PDB entry 7KAU | electron microscopy, 4.00 A resolution | chains C and D of the 7 polymer chains in the assembly

Chain C:
Protein: Protein transport protein SSS1
From: Saccharomyces cerevisiae BY4741
UniProt: P35179 (SC61G_YEAST); residue numbers follow UniProt; this construct covers 1-80
Amino-acid sequence (80 residues; numbered 1 to 80; the number before each row is that of its first residue):
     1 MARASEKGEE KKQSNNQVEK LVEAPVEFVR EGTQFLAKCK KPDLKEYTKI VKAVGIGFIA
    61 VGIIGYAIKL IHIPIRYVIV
Not modelled in the structure: 1-25

Chain D:
Protein: Protein translocation protein SEC63
From: Saccharomyces cerevisiae BY4741
Notes: engineered mutation(s): E440R/F481S/del(441-447)
UniProt: P14906 (SEC63_YEAST); aligned to UniProt positions 2-663 over residues 2-663
Amino-acid sequence (676 residues; row label = number of the first residue in the row; note: 8 numbers in that range are skipped by the numbering (no residue carries them; nothing is unmodelled there); numbers below 1 keep their minus sign (Gly-13 is residue -13)):
   -13 GGSGGSGGSG GSGGSPTNYE YDEASETWPS FILTGLLMVV GPMTLLQIYQ IFFGANAEDG
    47 NSGKSKEFNE EVFKNLNEEY TSDEIKQFRR KFDKNSNKKS KIWSRRNIII IVGWILVAIL
   107 LQRINSNDAI KDAATKLFDP YEILGISTSA SDRDIKSAYR KLSVKFHPDK LAKGLTPDEK
   167 SVMEETYVQI TKAYESLTDE LVRQNYLKYG HPDGPQSTSH GIALPRFLVD GSASPLLVVC
   227 YVALLGLILP YFVSRWWART QSYTKKGIHN VTASNFVSNL VNYKPSEIVT TDLILHWLSF
   287 AHEFKQFFPD LQPTDFEKLL QDHINRRDSG KLNNAKFRIV AKCHSLLHGL LDIACGFRNL
   347 DIALGAINTF KCIVQAVPLT PNCQILQLPN VDKEHFITKT GDIHTLGKLF TLEDAKIGEV
   407 LGIKDQAKLN ETLRVASHIP NLKIIKADFL VPGR
   449 PYISLKVLVR SAKQPLIPTS LIPEENLTEP QDSESQRDPF AMMSKQPLVP YSFAPFFPTK
   509 RRGSWCCLVS SQKDGKILQT PIIIEKLSYK NLNDDKDFFD KRIKMDLTKH EKFDINDWEI
   569 GTIKIPLGQP APETVGDFFF RVIVKSTDYF TTDLDITMNM KVRDSPAVEQ VEVYSEEDDE
   629 YSTDDDETES DDESDASDYT DIDTDTEAED DESPEGENLY FQ
Not modelled in the structure: -13 to 2, 37-53, 79-92, 116-201, 613-670
Sequence notes: expression tag (-13 to 1, 664-670); conflict Arg440 (Thr448 in P14906), Ser481 (Phe in P14906)
UniProt features mapped onto this chain:
  - modified residue: Ser512 (Phosphoserine)

Interface between chain C and chain D:
Residue-residue contacts (8; chain C residue first):
  Tyr66(C) - Phe17(D)
  His72(C) - Tyr227(D)
  Pro74(C) - Tyr7(D)
  Pro74(C) - Val215(D)  hydrophobic
  Ile75(C) - Leu223(D)  hydrophobic
  Ile75(C) - Tyr227(D)  hydrophobic
  Tyr77(C) - Val215(D)
  Ile79(C) - Val224(D)  hydrophobic
Also at the interface, not in a pair above, chain C (9 interface residues in all): Leu70, Ile73, Val78
Also at the interface, not in a pair above, chain D (7 interface residues in all): Ser220

Summary:
The interface between chain C and chain D involves 9 residues on one side and 7 on the other.
Here chain C is Protein transport protein SSS1 and chain D is Protein translocation protein SEC63, both from
Saccharomyces cerevisiae BY4741. Entry 7KAU (Cryo-EM structure of the Sec complex from S. cerevisiae, Sec61
pore ring and Sec63 FN3 double ...) was determined by electron microscopy (same publication as 7KAH, 7KAI,
7KAJ, 7KAK, 7KAL, 7KAM and 8 further entries).
